4C68 - chain A; structure by X-ray diffraction, 1.38 A resolution.

[Chain A]
Name: Glycylpeptide N-tetradecanoyltransferase
Source organism: Plasmodium vivax
Notes: EC 2.3.1.97
Reference sequence: A5K1A2 (A5K1A2_PLAVS); residues 27-410 here = UniProt positions 27-410
Chain sequence (384 residues; each row starts with the number of its first residue):
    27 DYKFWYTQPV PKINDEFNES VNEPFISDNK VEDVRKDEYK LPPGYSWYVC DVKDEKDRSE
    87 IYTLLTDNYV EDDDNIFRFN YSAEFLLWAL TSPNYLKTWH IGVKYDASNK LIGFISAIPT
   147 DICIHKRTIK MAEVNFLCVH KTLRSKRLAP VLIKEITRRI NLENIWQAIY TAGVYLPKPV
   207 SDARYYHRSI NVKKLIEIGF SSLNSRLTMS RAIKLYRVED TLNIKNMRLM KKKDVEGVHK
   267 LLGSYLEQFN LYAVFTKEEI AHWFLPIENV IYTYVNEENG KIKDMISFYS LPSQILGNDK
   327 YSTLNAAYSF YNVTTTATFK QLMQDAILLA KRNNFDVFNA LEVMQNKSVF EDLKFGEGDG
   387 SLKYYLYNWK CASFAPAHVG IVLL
Metal / ion sites: Mg2+: Leu169 (together with 2-oxopentadecyl-CoA)
Residues lining bound ligands:
  - EN5 (N-(10-aminodecanoyl)-L-seryl-N-(2-cyclohexylethyl)-L-lysinamide): Val96, Glu97, Asp98, Asp99, Asp100, Phe103, Phe105, Tyr107, Asn161, Thr197, Ala198, Gly199, Tyr211, His213, Ser215, Gly225, Phe226, Ser227, Tyr242, Gly382, Glu383, Gly384, Asp385, Gly386, Leu388, Leu409, Leu410
  - 2-oxopentadecyl-CoA (NHW): Asp27, Tyr28, Lys29, Phe30, Trp31, Asn94, Tyr95, Val96, Val160, Asn161, Phe162, Leu163, Cys164, Val165, Leu169, Arg170, Ser171, Lys172, Arg173, Leu174, Ala175, Pro176, Ile179, Ile182, Thr183, Ile186, Asn187, Ile191, Trp192, Gln193, Ala194, Tyr196, Thr197, Ala198, Val200, Leu202, Tyr393
Reported in the primary citation:
  - binding site for EN5: Asp98, Asp100, His213, Asp385, Leu410
  - specificity-determining residues: Gly225, Tyr334 (proposed by the authors, not directly observed)
  - specificity-determining residues: Ile102, Tyr212, Ser228 (by similarity / conservation)

[Overview]
Ligands of chain A: compound EN5 and 2-oxopentadecyl-CoA. From the paper: a binding site for EN5 at Asp98,
Asp100 and His213 among others; specificity determinants Gly225, Tyr334 and Ile102 among others.
Chain A is Glycylpeptide N-tetradecanoyltransferase (Plasmodium vivax); the structure, Plasmodium vivax
N-myristoyltransferase in complex with a peptidomimetic inhibitor, was determined by X-ray diffraction
together with 4C7H and 4C7I from the same study.
